PDB entry 6L2R | X-ray diffraction, 2.02 A resolution | chains A and B

# Chain A (and B)
Protein: Ketol-acid reductoisomerase (NADP(+))
Source organism: Streptococcus pneumoniae D39
Notes: EC 1.1.1.86; chain B of this document is another copy of the same molecule, construct and numbering; everything in this record applies to it too
UniProtKB: Q04M32 (ILVC_STRP2); residues 1-340 here = UniProt positions 1-340
Chain sequence (340 residues; each row starts with the number of its first residue):
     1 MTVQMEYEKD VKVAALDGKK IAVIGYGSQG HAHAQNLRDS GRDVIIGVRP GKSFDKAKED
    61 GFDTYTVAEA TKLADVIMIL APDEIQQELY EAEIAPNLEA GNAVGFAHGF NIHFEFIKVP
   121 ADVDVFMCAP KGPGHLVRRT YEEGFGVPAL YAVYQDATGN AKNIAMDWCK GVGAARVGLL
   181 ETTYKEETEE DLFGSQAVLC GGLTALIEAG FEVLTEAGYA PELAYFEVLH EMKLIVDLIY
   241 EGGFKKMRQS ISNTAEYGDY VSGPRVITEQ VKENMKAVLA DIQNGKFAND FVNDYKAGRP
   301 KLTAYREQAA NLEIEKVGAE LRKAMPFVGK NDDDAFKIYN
Unresolved in the structure: 1-2, 327-340
Sequence notes: engineered mutation Ser195 (Glu in Q04M32)
UniProt features mapped onto this chain:
  - active site: His108
  - binding site (NADP(+)): Tyr26 to Gln29, Arg49, Ser53, Asp83 to Gln86, Gly134
  - binding site (Mg(2+)): Asp191, Glu227, Glu231
  - binding site (substrate): Ser252
Reported in the primary citation:
  - mutagenesis - R49A, R49E, R49G, S53A, S53G, S53K, S53T, D83G, D191G, D191K: decreased catalytic activity

# Interface between chain A and chain B
Contacting residue pairs (229; chain A residue first):
  Val3(A) - Glu222(B)
  Met5(A) - Phe226(B)  hydrophobic
  Met5(A) - Met325(B)  hydrophobic
  Tyr7(A) - Ala324(B)  hydrogen bond (side chain-backbone)
  Pro82(A) - Asn253(B)
  Asp83(A) - Thr254(B)  hydrogen bond
  Glu84(A) - Asn253(B)  hydrogen bond
  Phe110(A) - Thr254(B)
  Lys131(A) - Leu223(B)
  Lys131(A) - Phe226(B)
  Lys131(A) - Glu227(B)  salt bridge
  Lys131(A) - Glu231(B)  salt bridge
  Pro133(A) - Leu234(B)
  Pro133(A) - Ser250(B)
  Leu150(A) - Leu223(B)  hydrophobic
  Val177(A) - Met325(B)
  Leu180(A) - Phe226(B)  hydrophobic
  Thr182(A) - Leu223(B)
  Glu186(A) - Gly218(B)
  Glu186(A) - Tyr219(B)
  Glu186(A) - Ala220(B)  hydrogen bond (side chain-backbone)
  Glu189(A) - Tyr219(B)  hydrogen bond
  Glu190(A) - Leu214(B)
  Glu190(A) - Tyr219(B)
  Glu190(A) - Ala220(B)
  Glu190(A) - Leu223(B)
  Glu190(A) - Ala224(B)  hydrogen bond (side chain-backbone)
  Glu190(A) - Glu227(B)
  Asp191(A) - Glu227(B)
  Leu192(A) - Thr254(B)
  Phe193(A) - Gly210(B)
  Phe193(A) - Val213(B)  hydrophobic
  Phe193(A) - Leu214(B)  hydrophobic
  Gly194(A) - Glu227(B)
  Ser195(A) - Ala255(B)
  Gln196(A) - Gly258(B)
  Gln196(A) - Ser262(B)  hydrogen bond
  Ala197(A) - Leu206(B)
  Val198(A) - Leu206(B)
  Val198(A) - Gly210(B)
  Val198(A) - Val228(B)
  Val198(A) - Met232(B)  hydrophobic
  Leu199(A) - Glu227(B)
  Leu199(A) - Val228(B)
  Leu199(A) - Glu231(B)
  Leu199(A) - Met232(B)
  Leu199(A) - Ile235(B)
  Cys200(A) - Ile235(B)  hydrophobic
  Cys200(A) - Ile251(B)  hydrophobic
  Cys200(A) - Asp259(B)
  Gly201(A) - Asp259(B)
  Gly201(A) - Gly263(B)
  Gly202(A) - Leu206(B)
  Gly202(A) - Ile267(B)
  Leu203(A) - Leu203(B)  hydrophobic
  Leu203(A) - Leu206(B)
  Leu203(A) - Ile235(B)  hydrophobic
  Leu203(A) - Val236(B)  hydrophobic
  Thr204(A) - Phe244(B)
  Thr204(A) - Met247(B)
  Thr204(A) - Arg248(B)  hydrogen bond
  Thr204(A) - Asp259(B)  hydrogen bond
  Ala205(A) - Gly263(B)
  Ala205(A) - Ile267(B)  hydrophobic
  Leu206(A) - Ala197(B)
  Leu206(A) - Val198(B)
  Leu206(A) - Gly202(B)
  Leu206(A) - Leu203(B)
  Leu206(A) - Ile267(B)
  Leu206(A) - Met275(B)  hydrophobic
  Ile207(A) - Phe244(B)  hydrophobic
  Ala209(A) - Met275(B)
  Gly210(A) - Phe193(B)
  Gly210(A) - Val198(B)
  Gly210(A) - Met275(B)
  Glu212(A) - Lys272(B)  salt bridge
  Val213(A) - Phe193(B)  hydrophobic
  Val213(A) - Lys272(B)
  Val213(A) - Met275(B)  hydrophobic
  Val213(A) - Leu279(B)  hydrophobic
  Leu214(A) - Glu190(B)
  Leu214(A) - Phe193(B)  hydrophobic
  Glu216(A) - Lys272(B)  salt bridge
  Ala217(A) - Leu279(B)  hydrophobic
  Tyr219(A) - Glu189(B)  hydrogen bond
  Tyr219(A) - Glu190(B)
  Tyr219(A) - Gln283(B)  hydrogen bond
  Ala220(A) - Glu186(B)
  Ala220(A) - Glu190(B)
  Glu222(A) - Val3(B)
  Glu222(A) - Leu180(B)
  Leu223(A) - Leu150(B)  hydrophobic
  Leu223(A) - Thr182(B)
  Leu223(A) - Glu190(B)
  Ala224(A) - Glu190(B)  hydrogen bond (backbone-side chain)
  Phe226(A) - Lys131(B)
  Phe226(A) - Leu180(B)  hydrophobic
  Glu227(A) - Lys131(B)  salt bridge
  Glu227(A) - Glu190(B)
  Glu227(A) - Asp191(B)
  Glu227(A) - Gly194(B)
  Glu227(A) - Leu199(B)
  Val228(A) - Val198(B)
  Val228(A) - Leu199(B)
  Leu229(A) - Ile239(B)  hydrophobic
  His230(A) - Tyr240(B)
  Glu231(A) - Lys131(B)  salt bridge
  Glu231(A) - Leu199(B)
  Met232(A) - Val198(B)  hydrophobic
  Met232(A) - Leu199(B)  hydrophobic
  Met232(A) - Val236(B)  hydrophobic
  Lys233(A) - Lys233(B)
  Lys233(A) - Val236(B)
  Lys233(A) - Asp237(B)  salt bridge
  Lys233(A) - Tyr240(B)
  Leu234(A) - Pro133(B)  hydrophobic
  Ile235(A) - Leu199(B)
  Ile235(A) - Cys200(B)  hydrophobic
  Val236(A) - Leu203(B)  hydrophobic
  Val236(A) - Met232(B)
  Val236(A) - Lys233(B)
  Asp237(A) - Lys233(B)  salt bridge
  Asp237(A) - Asp237(B)
  Ile239(A) - Leu229(B)  hydrophobic
  Tyr240(A) - His230(B)
  Tyr240(A) - Lys233(B)
  Tyr240(A) - Arg322(B)
  Glu241(A) - Arg322(B)  hydrogen bond (backbone-side chain)
  Gly242(A) - Arg322(B)
  Gly243(A) - Glu315(B)
  Gly243(A) - Arg322(B)
  Phe244(A) - Thr204(B)
  Phe244(A) - Ile207(B)  hydrophobic
  Phe244(A) - Glu315(B)  hydrogen bond (backbone-side chain)
  Lys245(A) - Glu315(B)  hydrogen bond (backbone-side chain)
  Met247(A) - Thr204(B)
  Arg248(A) - Thr204(B)  hydrogen bond
  Arg248(A) - Ala309(B)
  Ile251(A) - Cys200(B)  hydrophobic
  Asn253(A) - Glu84(B)  hydrogen bond
  Asn253(A) - Phe291(B)
  Asn253(A) - Tyr295(B)
  Asn253(A) - Arg299(B)
  Asn253(A) - Arg306(B)  hydrogen bond
  Thr254(A) - Asp83(B)  hydrogen bond
  Thr254(A) - Leu192(B)
  Thr254(A) - Phe287(B)
  Thr254(A) - Phe291(B)
  Glu256(A) - Arg306(B)  salt bridge
  Tyr257(A) - Phe287(B)  hydrophobic
  Tyr257(A) - Asp290(B)
  Tyr257(A) - Phe291(B)  hydrophobic
  Tyr257(A) - Asp294(B)
  Tyr257(A) - Lys301(B)
  Gly258(A) - Gln196(B)
  Gly258(A) - Phe287(B)
  Asp259(A) - Cys200(B)
  Asp259(A) - Gly201(B)
  Asp259(A) - Thr204(B)  hydrogen bond
  Tyr260(A) - Leu302(B)  hydrophobic
  Tyr260(A) - Tyr305(B)  hydrophobic
  Tyr260(A) - Arg306(B)
  Val261(A) - Tyr305(B)
  Ser262(A) - Gln196(B)  hydrogen bond
  Ser262(A) - Val278(B)
  Gly263(A) - Gly201(B)
  Gly263(A) - Ala205(B)
  Arg265(A) - Asn274(B)  hydrogen bond (backbone-side chain)
  Arg265(A) - Ala277(B)
  Arg265(A) - Asp281(B)  salt bridge
  Val266(A) - Val271(B)  hydrophobic
  Val266(A) - Asn274(B)  hydrogen bond (backbone-side chain)
  Val266(A) - Met275(B)  hydrophobic
  Val266(A) - Val278(B)  hydrophobic
  Ile267(A) - Gly202(B)
  Ile267(A) - Ala205(B)  hydrophobic
  Ile267(A) - Leu206(B)
  Ile267(A) - Ile267(B)  hydrophobic
  Thr268(A) - Asn274(B)
  Val271(A) - Val266(B)
  Val271(A) - Val271(B)  hydrophobic
  Lys272(A) - Glu212(B)  salt bridge
  Lys272(A) - Val213(B)
  Lys272(A) - Glu216(B)  salt bridge
  Asn274(A) - Arg265(B)  hydrogen bond (side chain-backbone)
  Asn274(A) - Val266(B)  hydrogen bond (side chain-backbone)
  Asn274(A) - Thr268(B)
  Met275(A) - Leu206(B)  hydrophobic
  Met275(A) - Ala209(B)
  Met275(A) - Gly210(B)
  Met275(A) - Val213(B)  hydrophobic
  Ala277(A) - Arg265(B)
  Val278(A) - Ser262(B)
  Val278(A) - Val266(B)  hydrophobic
  Leu279(A) - Val213(B)  hydrophobic
  Leu279(A) - Ala217(B)  hydrophobic
  Leu279(A) - Tyr219(B)
  Asp281(A) - Arg265(B)  salt bridge
  Gln283(A) - Tyr219(B)  hydrogen bond
  Phe287(A) - Thr254(B)
  Phe287(A) - Tyr257(B)  hydrophobic
  Phe287(A) - Gly258(B)
  Asp290(A) - Tyr257(B)  hydrogen bond
  Phe291(A) - Asn253(B)
  Phe291(A) - Thr254(B)
  Phe291(A) - Tyr257(B)  hydrophobic
  Asp294(A) - Tyr257(B)
  Lys301(A) - Tyr257(B)
  Leu302(A) - Tyr260(B)  hydrophobic
  Tyr305(A) - Tyr260(B)  hydrophobic
  Tyr305(A) - Val261(B)
  Arg306(A) - Asn253(B)
  Arg306(A) - Glu256(B)  salt bridge
  Arg306(A) - Tyr260(B)
  Ala309(A) - Arg248(B)
  Glu315(A) - Gly243(B)
  Glu315(A) - Phe244(B)  hydrogen bond (side chain-backbone)
  Glu315(A) - Lys245(B)  hydrogen bond (side chain-backbone)
  Leu321(A) - Met5(B)  hydrophobic
  Arg322(A) - Tyr240(B)
  Arg322(A) - Glu241(B)
  Arg322(A) - Gly242(B)
  Arg322(A) - Gly243(B)
  Ala324(A) - Met5(B)
  Ala324(A) - Tyr7(B)  hydrogen bond (backbone-side chain)
  Ala324(A) - Val177(B)
  Met325(A) - Met5(B)  hydrophobic
  Met325(A) - Pro148(B)  hydrophobic
  Met325(A) - Val177(B)
Interface residues without a listed pair, chain A (118 interface residues in all): His108, Gly132, Pro148, Lys185, Glu187, Glu208, Gly218, Tyr225, Ala255, Pro264, Lys276, Arg299, Leu312, Ile314
Interface residues without a listed pair, chain B (118 interface residues in all): Phe110, Lys185, Glu187, Ser195, Glu208, Tyr225, Ser252, Pro264, Lys276, Leu312, Ile314, Leu321

# Summary
The chain A/chain B interface involves 118 residues from each chain; the contacts include 30 hydrogen bonds
and 14 salt bridges. Among the polar pairs are Lys131(A)-Glu227(B), Lys131(A)-Glu231(B) and
Glu212(A)-Lys272(B). From the paper: R49A, R49E and R49G of chain A, among others, reduce catalytic activity;
10 substitutions were tested in all.
Both chains are Ketol-acid reductoisomerase (NADP(+)) (Streptococcus pneumoniae D39). Entry 6L2R (IlvC, a
ketol-acid reductoisomerase, from Streptococcus pneumoniae_E195S) was determined by X-ray diffraction together
with 6L2I, 6L2K, 6L2S and 6L2Z from the same study.
